PDB entry 1JGX | X-ray diffraction, 3.01 A resolution | chains L and H of the 3 polymer chains in the assembly

[Chain L]
Name: Photosynthetic Reaction Center L subunit
Organism: Rhodobacter sphaeroides
UniProt: P02954 (RCEL_RHOSH); residues 1-281 here = UniProt positions 1-281
Sequence (281 residues; each row starts with the number of its first residue):
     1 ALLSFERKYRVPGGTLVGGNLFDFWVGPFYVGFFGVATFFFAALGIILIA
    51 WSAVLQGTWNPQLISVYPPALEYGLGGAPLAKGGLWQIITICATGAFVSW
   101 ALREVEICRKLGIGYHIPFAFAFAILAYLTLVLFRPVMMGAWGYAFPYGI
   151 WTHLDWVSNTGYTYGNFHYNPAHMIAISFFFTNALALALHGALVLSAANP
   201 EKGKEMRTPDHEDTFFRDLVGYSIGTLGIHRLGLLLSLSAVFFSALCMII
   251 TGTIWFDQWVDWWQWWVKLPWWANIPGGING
Metal / ion sites: Fe ion: His190, His230 (shared with 3 residues of chain M)
Small-molecule neighbours:
  - bacteriochlorophyll a (BCL), molecule 1: Ile46, Ile49, Phe97, Tyr128, Leu131, Phe146, Ile150, Trp151, His153, Leu154, Trp156, Val157
  - bacteriochlorophyll a (BCL), molecule 2: Phe97, Phe121, Ala124, Ile125, Ala127, Tyr128, Leu131, Trp156, Val157, Ser158, Thr160, Gly161, Tyr162, Asn166, Phe167, His168, His173, Ala176, Ile177, Phe180, Phe181, Val241, Ser244, Ala245, Cys247, Met248
  - bacteriochlorophyll a (BCL), molecule 3: Val157, Tyr162, His168, Phe181
  - bacteriochlorophyll a (BCL), molecule 4: His168, His173, Met174, Ile177, Ser178, Phe181, Thr182
  - bacteriopheophytin a (BPH), molecule 1: Phe41, Ala42, Gly45, Ile49, Ile89, Cys92, Ala93, Ala96, Phe97, Trp100, Glu104, Ile117, Ala120, Phe121, Phe123, Ala124, Tyr128, Phe146, Pro147, Tyr148, Gly149, Ile150, His153, Leu238, Val241
  - bacteriopheophytin a (BPH), molecule 2: Phe181, Ala184, Leu185, Ala188, Leu189, Phe216, Leu219, Val220
  - ubiquinone-10 (U10): Val26, Phe29, Tyr30, Val31, Gly35, Val36, Thr38, Phe39, Trp100, Arg103

[Chain H]
Name: Photosynthetic Reaction Center H subunit
Organism: Rhodobacter sphaeroides
UniProt: P11846 (RCEH_RHOSH); numbering as in UniProt (aligned over 1-260)
Sequence (260 residues; row label = number of the first residue in the row):
     1 MVGVTAFGNFDLASLAIYSFWIFLAGLIYYLQTENMREGYPLENEDGTPA
    51 ANQGPFPLPKPKTFILPHGRGTLTVPGPESEDRPIALARTAVSEGFPHAP
   101 TGDPMKDGVGPASWVARRDLPELDGHGHNKIKPMKAAAGFHVSAGKNPIG
   151 LPVRGCDLEIAGKVVDIWVDIPEQMARFLEVELKDGSTRLLPMQMVKVQS
   201 NRVHVNALSSDLFAGIPTIKSPTEVTLLEEDKICGYVAGGLMYAAPKRKS
   251 VVAAMLAEYA
Disordered / not traced: 1-10, 251-260

[How chain L and chain H interact]
Pairs across the interface (61; chain L residue first):
  Ala1(L) with Glu43(H), hydrogen bond (backbone-backbone); Ala50(H)
  Leu2(L) with Leu42(H); Glu43(H), hydrogen bond (backbone-backbone); Glu45(H)
  Leu3(L) with Gly39(H); Tyr40(H), hydrophobic; Leu42(H), hydrophobic
  Ser4(L) with Gly39(H), hydrogen bond (backbone-backbone); Glu43(H); Glu79(H); Glu81(H)
  Phe5(L) with Gly39(H); Glu81(H)
  Arg7(L) with Glu45(H); Leu87(H); Ala88(H); Arg89(H); His98(H), hydrogen bond
  Lys8(L) with Glu81(H), salt bridge; Ile85(H); Leu87(H); Val109(H); Gly110(H), hydrogen bond (backbone-backbone); Ser113(H); Trp114(H)
  Tyr9(L) with Ser113(H)
  Arg10(L) with Pro97(H); His98(H), hydrogen bond (backbone-backbone)
  Val11(L) with Leu87(H), hydrophobic; Pro97(H); His98(H); Gly110(H); Pro111(H); Tyr243(H)
  Pro12(L) with Pro97(H), hydrophobic; His98(H)
  Asp23(L) with Pro97(H)
  Phe24(L) with Gly95(H); Phe96(H), hydrophobic
  Trp25(L) with Gly95(H), hydrogen bond (backbone-backbone); Pro97(H)
  Arg109(L) with Met242(H)
  Lys110(L) with Pro111(H); Met242(H)
  Gly112(L) with Ala238(H)
  Ala198(L) with Phe64(H)
  Asn199(L) with Lys62(H), hydrogen bond
  Glu205(L) with Ile65(H); Pro67(H); His68(H)
  Met206(L) with Phe64(H), hydrophobic; Ile65(H), hydrogen bond (backbone-backbone); Pro67(H)
  Thr208(L) with Gly125(H)
  Asp210(L) with Asp124(H); Gly125(H), hydrogen bond (side chain-backbone); Pro172(H)
  Asp213(L) with Glu173(H)
  Thr226(L) with Glu173(H), hydrogen bond
  Leu227(L) with Met175(H), hydrophobic
Also at the interface, not in a pair above, chain L (31 interface residues in all): Gly13, Gly14, Leu111, Lys204, Pro209
Also at the interface, not in a pair above, chain H (41 interface residues in all): Pro41, Asn44, Arg83, Ala99, Pro100, Val115, Lys130

[Overview]
31 residues of chain L and 41 residues of chain H are in contact, with 11 hydrogen bonds and 1 salt bridge.
Among the polar pairs are Lys8(L)-Glu81(H), Arg7(L)-His98(H) and Asn199(L)-Lys62(H). Bound to chain L: 4
copies of bacteriochlorophyll a, bacteriopheophytin a and ubiquinone-10.
Chain L is Photosynthetic Reaction Center L subunit and chain H is Photosynthetic Reaction Center H subunit,
both from Rhodobacter sphaeroides; the structure, Photosynthetic Reaction Center Mutant With Thr M 21 Replaced
With Asp, was determined by X-ray diffraction, deposited together with 1JGW, 1JGY, 1JGZ and 1JH0.
